6RKD - chains A and I of the 12 polymer chains in the assembly; structure by electron microscopy, 3.20 A resolution.

Chain A (and I):
Name: Molybdenum storage protein subunit alpha
From: Azotobacter vinelandii (strain DJ / ATCC BAA-1303)
Notes: chain I of this document is another copy of the same molecule, construct and numbering; everything in this record applies to it too
UniProtKB: P84308 (MOSA_AZOVD); residue numbers follow UniProt; this construct covers 1-276
Amino-acid sequence (276 residues; row label = number of the first residue in the row):
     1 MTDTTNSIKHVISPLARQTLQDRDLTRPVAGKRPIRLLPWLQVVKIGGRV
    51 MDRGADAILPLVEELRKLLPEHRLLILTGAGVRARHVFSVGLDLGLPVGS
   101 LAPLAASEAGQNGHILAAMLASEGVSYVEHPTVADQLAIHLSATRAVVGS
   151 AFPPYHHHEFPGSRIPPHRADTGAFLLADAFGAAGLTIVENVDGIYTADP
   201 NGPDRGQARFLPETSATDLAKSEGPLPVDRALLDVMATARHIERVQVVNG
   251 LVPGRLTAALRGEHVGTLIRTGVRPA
Disordered / not traced: 1-5
Ion coordination: Mg2+: Glu190, Pro227 (together with ATP)
Ligand contacts:
  - 8M0 (bis(mu4-oxo)-tetrakis(mu3-oxo)-hexakis(mu2-oxo)-hexadecaoxo-octamolybdenum (VI)), molecule 1: Pro103, Ala106, Ser107, Gly110, Gln111, His114, Tyr127, Glu129, His130, Pro131, Ser150, Phe152, Pro153, Pro154, His156
  - 8M0, molecule 2: Pro154, Tyr155, His156, His157, His158
  - ATP (adenosine-5'-triphosphate): Lys45, Ile46, Gly47, Gly48, Arg49, Val50, Gly79, Ala80, Gly81, Arg85, Ala170, Glu190, Asn191, Val192, Gly194, Ile195, Tyr196, Ala198, Asp199, Pro200, Asn201, Pro225, Leu226, Pro227
  - J8E (oxidanyl-[[2,2,4,4,4-pentakis($L1-oxidanyl)-1-(oxidanylmolybdenio)-1$l3,3-dioxa-2$l5,4$L5-dimolybdacyclobut-2-yl]oxy]molybdenum): Glu129, Pro131, Thr132, Gln136
  - molybdate ion (MOO): His130, Pro131, Asp135
  - mo(VI)(=o)(oh)2 cluster (OMO): Val128, Thr132, Gln136, Ile139, His140
Reported in the primary citation:
  - conformationally variable residues (order/disorder transition): Asp3 to Arg36

Interface between chain A and chain I:
Contacting residue pairs (19):
  Pro39(A) - Arg261(I)  hydrogen bond (backbone-side chain)
  Trp40(A) - Pro70(I)
  Trp40(A) - Glu71(I)
  Pro70(A) - Trp40(I)
  Pro70(A) - Arg73(I)  hydrogen bond (backbone-side chain)
  Glu71(A) - Trp40(I)
  Glu71(A) - Glu71(I)
  Glu71(A) - Ala184(I)
  Arg73(A) - Pro70(I)  hydrogen bond (side chain-backbone)
  Arg145(A) - Arg145(I)
  Ala184(A) - Glu71(I)
  Ala184(A) - Arg261(I)
  Arg244(A) - Glu263(I)  salt bridge
  Arg261(A) - Pro39(I)  hydrogen bond (side chain-backbone)
  Arg261(A) - Ala184(I)
  Arg261(A) - Arg261(I)
  Arg261(A) - Gly262(I)
  Gly262(A) - Arg261(I)
  Glu263(A) - Arg244(I)  salt bridge
Interface residues without a listed pair, chain A (14 interface residues in all): Arg36, Gln42, Glu243
Interface residues without a listed pair, chain I (14 interface residues in all): Arg36, Gln42, Glu243

Overview:
The chain A/chain I interface involves 14 residues from each chain; the contacts include 4 hydrogen bonds and
2 salt bridges. Among the polar pairs are Arg244(A)-Glu263(I), Pro39(A)-Arg261(I) and Pro70(A)-Arg73(I).
Ligands of chain A: ATP, compound 8M0, compound J8E, molybdate ion and mo(VI)(=o)(oh)2 cluster. From the
paper: conformational variability at Asp3(A).
Chain A and chain I are both Molybdenum storage protein subunit alpha (Azotobacter vinelandii (strain DJ /
ATCC BAA-1303)); the structure, Molybdenum storage protein under turnover conditions, was determined by
electron microscopy together with 6RIS, 6RJ4 and 6RKE from the same study.
